Entry 8FKJ (electron microscopy, 4.20 A resolution (low resolution: residue-level contacts below are approximate; hydrogen-bond / salt-bridge calls are withheld)); this record covers chains C and F of the 27 polymer chains in the assembly.

# Chain C
Name: ATP synthase subunit alpha
Source organism: Saccharomyces cerevisiae
UniProtKB: A0A6A5Q4L9 (A0A6A5Q4L9_YEASX); residues 4-510 here correspond to UniProt positions 39-545 (UniProt number = residue number + 35)
Amino-acid sequence (507 residues; row label = number of the first residue in the row):
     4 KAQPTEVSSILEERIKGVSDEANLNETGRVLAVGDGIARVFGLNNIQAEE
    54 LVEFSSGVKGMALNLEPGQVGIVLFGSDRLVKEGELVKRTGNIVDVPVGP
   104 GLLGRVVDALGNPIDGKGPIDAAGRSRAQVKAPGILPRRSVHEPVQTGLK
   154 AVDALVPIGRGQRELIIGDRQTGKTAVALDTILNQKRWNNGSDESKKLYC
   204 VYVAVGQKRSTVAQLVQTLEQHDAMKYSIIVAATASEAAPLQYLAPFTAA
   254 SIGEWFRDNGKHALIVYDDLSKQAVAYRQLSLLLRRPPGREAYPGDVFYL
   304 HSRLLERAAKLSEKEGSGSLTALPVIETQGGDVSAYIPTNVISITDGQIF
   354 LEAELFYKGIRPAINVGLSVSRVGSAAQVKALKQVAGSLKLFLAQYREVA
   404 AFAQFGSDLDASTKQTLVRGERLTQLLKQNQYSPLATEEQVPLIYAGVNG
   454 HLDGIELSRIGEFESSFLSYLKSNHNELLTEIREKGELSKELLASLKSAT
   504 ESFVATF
Disordered / not traced: 4-5

# Chain F
Name: ATP synthase subunit beta
Source organism: Saccharomyces cerevisiae
UniProtKB: A0A6A5PX46 (A0A6A5PX46_YEASX); residues 6-478 here correspond to UniProt positions 39-511 (UniProt number = residue number + 33)
Amino-acid sequence (473 residues; each row starts with the number of its first residue):
     6 STPITGKVTAVIGAIVDVHFEQSELPAILNALEIKTPQGKLVLEVAQHLG
    56 ENTVRTIAMDGTEGLVRGEKVLDTGGPISVPVGRETLGRIINVIGEPIDE
   106 RGPIKSKLRKPIHADPPSFAEQSTSAEILETGIKVVDLLAPYARGGKIGL
   156 FGGAGVGKTVFIQELINNIAKAHGGFSVFTGVGERTREGNDLYREMKETG
   206 VINLEGESKVALVFGQMNEPPGARARVALTGLTIAEYFRDEEGQDVLLFI
   256 DNIFRFTQAGSEVSALLGRIPSAVGYQPTLATDMGLLQERITTTKKGSVT
   306 SVQAVYVPADDLTDPAPATTFAHLDATTVLSRGISELGIYPAVDPLDSKS
   356 RLLDAAVVGQEHYDVASKVQETLQTYKSLQDIIAILGMDELSEQDKLTVE
   406 RARKIQRFLSQPFAVAEVFTGIPGKLVRLKDTVASFKAVLEGKYDNIPEH
   456 AFYMVGGIEDVVAKAEKLAAEAN
Disordered / not traced: 6

# How chain C and chain F interact
Residue-residue contacts (22; chain C residue first):
  Leu34(C) - His53(F)
  Leu34(C) - Gly55(F)
  Ala35(C) - His53(F)
  Val36(C) - Gln52(F)
  Val36(C) - His53(F)
  Asp81(C) - Ile33(F)
  Arg82(C) - Ile33(F)
  Asp118(C) - Ala125(F)
  Ala216(C) - Gln127(F)
  Gln217(C) - Thr129(F)
  Ala238(C) - Gly290(F)
  Gln282(C) - Pro283(F)
  Ala295(C) - Ser277(F)
  Ala295(C) - Ala278(F)
  Tyr360(C) - Gln375(F)
  Tyr360(C) - Glu376(F)
  Tyr360(C) - Gln379(F)
  Phe408(C) - Glu395(F)
  Phe408(C) - Leu396(F)
  Gly409(C) - Glu395(F)
  Gly409(C) - Leu396(F)
  Gly409(C) - Ser397(F)
Other interface residues (no listed pair), chain C (26 interface residues in all): Gly37, Asp38, Glu86, Ile117, Gly119, Arg212, Ser213, Gln220, Ser239, Gln332, Lys361, Gln407
Other interface residues (no listed pair), chain F (27 interface residues in all): Ala32, Leu34, Ala51, Leu54, Pro121, Phe124, Glu294, Ala323, Leu351, Ile387

# Summary
26 residues of chain C and 27 residues of chain F are in contact.
Chain C is ATP synthase subunit alpha and chain F is ATP synthase subunit beta, both from Saccharomyces
cerevisiae; the structure, Yeast ATP Synthase in conformation-3, at pH 6, was determined by electron
microscopy (same publication as 8F29, 8F39 and 8FL8).
